PDB entry 8CBK | electron microscopy, 2.76 A resolution | chains C and F of the 7 polymer chains in the assembly

[Chain C]
Protein: 3-hydroxyacyl-CoA dehydrogenase type-2
Organism: Homo sapiens
Notes: EC 1.1.1.35, 1.1.1.62, 1.1.1.239, 1.1.1.178, 1.1.1.53, 1.1.1.159
UniProtKB: Q99714 (HCD2_HUMAN); residues 1-261 here = UniProt positions 1-261
Amino-acid sequence (261 residues; each row starts with the number of its first residue):
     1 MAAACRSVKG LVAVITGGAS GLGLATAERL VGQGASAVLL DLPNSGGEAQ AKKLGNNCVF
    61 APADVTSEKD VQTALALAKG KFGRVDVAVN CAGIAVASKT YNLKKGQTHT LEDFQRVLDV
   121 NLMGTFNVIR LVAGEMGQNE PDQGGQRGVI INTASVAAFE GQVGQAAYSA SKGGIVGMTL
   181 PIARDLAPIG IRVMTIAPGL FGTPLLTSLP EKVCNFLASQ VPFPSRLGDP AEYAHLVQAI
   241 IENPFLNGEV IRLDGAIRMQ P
Disordered / not traced: 1-6
Ligand contacts: NAD (nicotinamide-adenine-dinucleotide): Gly17, Ala19, Ser20, Gly21, Leu22, Leu40, Asp41, Leu42, Ser45, Ala63, Asp64, Val65, Thr66, Cys91, Ala92, Gly93, Ile94, Val120, Thr153, Ala154, Ser155, Tyr168, Lys172, Pro198, Gly199, Leu200, Phe201, Thr203, Pro204, Leu205, Leu206
Curated features (UniProtKB/Swiss-Prot):
  - active site: Tyr168 (Proton acceptor)
  - binding site (NAD(+)): Ser20, Leu22, Asp41, Asp64, Val65, Cys91, Tyr168, Lys172, Phe201, Thr203
  - binding site (substrate): Ser155
  - modified residue: Ala2 (N-acetylalanine), Lys53 (N6-acetyllysine), Lys69 (N6-acetyllysine), Lys99 (N6-acetyllysine), Lys105 (N6-acetyllysine), Lys212 (N6-acetyllysine)
  - natural variant: Val12 (V12L: In HSD10MD), Val65 (V65A: In HSD10MD; uncertain significance), Asp86 (D86G: In HSD10MD), Leu122 (L122V: In HSD10MD), Arg130 (R130C: In HSD10MD), Gln165 (Q165H: In HSD10MD), Val176 (V176M: In HSD10MD), Pro210 (P210S: In HSD10MD), Lys212 (K212E: In HSD10MD), Arg226 (R226Q: In HSD10MD), Asn247 (N247S: In HSD10MD), Glu249 (E249Q: In HSD10MD)
  - mutagenesis: Ser20 (S20F: Decreased dehydrogenase activity. Does not affect mitochondrial tRNA 5'-end processing. Does not affect tRNA methylation), Lys172 (K172A: Abolishes dehydrogenase activity. Does not affect mitochondrial tRNA 5'-end processing. Does not affect tRNA methylation. Does not affect homotetramerization)
What the authors report for this chain:
  - binding site for Mitochondrial Precursor tRNA-His(5, Ser): Ser98 to Lys105

[Chain F]
Protein: tRNA methyltransferase 10 homolog C
Organism: Homo sapiens
Notes: EC 2.1.1.-, 2.1.1.218, 2.1.1.221
UniProtKB: Q7L0Y3 (TM10C_HUMAN); residue numbers follow UniProt; this construct covers 40-403
Amino-acid sequence (408 residues; numbered 18 to 425; the number before each row is that of its first residue):
    18 MHHHHHHSSG VDLGTENLYF QSMSSKIPAV TYPKNESTPP SEELELDKWK TTMKSSVQEE
    78 CVSTISSSKD EDPLAATREF IEMWRLLGRE VPEHITEEEL KTLMECVSNT AKKKYLKYLY
   138 TKEKVKKARQ IKKEMKAAAR EEAKNIKLLE TTEEDKQKNF LFLRLWDRNM DIAMGWKGAQ
   198 AMQFGQPLVF DMAYENYMKR KELQNTVSQL LESEGWNRRN VDPFHIYFCN LKIDGALHRE
   258 LVKRYQEKWD KLLLTSTEKS HVDLFPKDSI IYLTADSPNV MTTFRHDKVY VIGSFVDKSM
   318 QPGTSLAKAK RLNLATECLP LDKYLQWEIG NKNLTLDQMI RILLCLKNNG NWQEALQFVP
   378 KRKHTGFLEI SQHSQEFINR LKKAKTAENL YFQSHHHHHH DYKDDDDK
Disordered / not traced: 18-60, 404-425
Differences from the reference sequence: initiating methionine (18); expression tag (19-39, 404-425)
Ligand contacts: S-adenosylhomocysteine (SAH): Leu290, Thr291, Ala292, Val308, Ile309, Gly310, Phe312, Asp314, Gln318, Thr321, Ser322, Glu334, Cys335, Leu336, Leu338, Lys349, Asn350, Leu351, Leu353, Met356
Curated features (UniProtKB/Swiss-Prot):
  - modified residue: Ser84 (Phosphoserine)
  - natural variant: Arg181 (R181L: In COXPD30), Thr272 (T272A: In COXPD30)
  - mutagenesis: Asp314 (D314N: Abolished mitochondrial tRNA methylation. Does not affect mitochondrial tRNA 5'-end processing)
What the authors report for this chain:
  - binding site for Mitochondrial Precursor tRNA-His(5, Ser): Asn126 to Leu166, Arg157 to Arg185, Lys218, Asn222, Gln226, Glu229, Val313, Asp314, Lys315, Asn348, Asp354, Gln355, Lys378, Arg379
  - conformationally variable residues (loop rearrangement, order/disorder transition, side-chain flip): Arg157 to Gln174, Gly310 to Gly320, Leu342 to Thr352
  - specificity-determining residues: Gln226, Asn348 (proposed by the authors, not directly observed)
  - catalytic residues: Asp314 (proposed by the authors, not directly observed)
  - contacts within the chain: Tyr244-Thr272 (hydrophobic contact)

[How chain C and chain F interact]
Contacting residue pairs (33; chain C residue first):
  Ala95(C) - Lys175(F)
  Ala95(C) - Asn176(F)  hydrogen bond (backbone-side chain)
  Ala95(C) - Phe177(F)  hydrogen bond (backbone-backbone)
  Ala95(C) - Leu178(F)  hydrophobic
  Val96(C) - Lys175(F)
  Val96(C) - Phe177(F)
  Ala97(C) - Phe177(F)  hydrogen bond (backbone-backbone)
  Ala97(C) - Phe179(F)
  Ala97(C) - Leu180(F)
  Lys99(C) - Leu180(F)
  Arg116(C) - Lys175(F)  hydrogen bond (side chain-backbone)
  Gln162(C) - Phe179(F)
  Val163(C) - Leu180(F)
  Gly164(C) - Leu180(F)
  Gln165(C) - Leu178(F)  hydrogen bond (side chain-backbone)
  Gln165(C) - Phe179(F)
  Tyr168(C) - Leu178(F)  hydrophobic
  Leu200(C) - Phe179(F)  hydrophobic
  Leu205(C) - Asn176(F)
  Leu205(C) - Leu178(F)  hydrophobic
  Leu206(C) - Leu178(F)  hydrophobic
  Leu206(C) - Phe179(F)  hydrophobic
  Ser208(C) - Lys173(F)
  Val213(C) - Trp183(F)  hydrophobic
  Phe216(C) - Asn186(F)
  Phe216(C) - Met187(F)  hydrophobic
  Phe216(C) - Ala190(F)  hydrophobic
  Gln220(C) - Ala190(F)
  Met259(C) - Phe179(F)  hydrophobic
  Gln260(C) - Asn186(F)
  Gln260(C) - Ile189(F)
  Gln260(C) - Ala190(F)
  Gln260(C) - Trp193(F)
Interface residues without a listed pair, chain C (24 interface residues in all): Ile94, Ser98, Pro204, Leu217, Pro261
Interface residues without a listed pair, chain F (14 interface residues in all): Leu182

[In short]
24 residues of chain C and 14 residues of chain F are in contact, with 5 hydrogen bonds. Polar contacts
include Ala95(C)-Asn176(F), Arg116(C)-Lys175(F) and Gln165(C)-Leu178(F). Bound to chain C: NAD. Chain F binds
S-adenosylhomocysteine. From the paper: the catalytic residue Asp314(F); a binding site for Mitochondrial
Precursor tRNA-His(5, Ser) at Ser98(C) and Asn126(F) among others.
Here chain C is 3-hydroxyacyl-CoA dehydrogenase type-2 and chain F is tRNA methyltransferase 10 homolog C,
both from Homo sapiens. Entry 8CBK (Structure of human mitochondrial RNase P in complex with mitochondrial
pre-tRNA-His(5,Ser)) was determined by electron microscopy (same publication as 8CBL, 8CBM and 8CBO).
